PDB entry 5OY7 | X-ray diffraction, 5.77 A resolution (low resolution: residue-level contacts below are approximate; hydrogen-bond / salt-bridge calls are withheld) | chains M and g of the 34 polymer chains in the assembly

[Chain M]
Protein: Histone H3
From: Xenopus laevis
UniProt: Q92133 (Q92133_XENLA); residues 1-135 here correspond to UniProt positions 2-136 (UniProt number = residue number + 1)
Amino-acid sequence (135 residues; numbered 1 to 135; the number before each row is that of its first residue):
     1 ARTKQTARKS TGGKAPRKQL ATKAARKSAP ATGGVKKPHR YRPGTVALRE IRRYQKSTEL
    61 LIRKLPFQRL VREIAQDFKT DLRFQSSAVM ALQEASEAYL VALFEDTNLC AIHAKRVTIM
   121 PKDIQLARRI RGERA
Not modelled in the structure: 1-38
Sequence notes: conflict Ala102 (Gly103 in Q92133), Ala111 (Gly112 in Q92133)

[Chain g]
Molecule: 634-nt DNA strand
From: synthetic construct
Sequence (634 nucleotides; row label = number of the first residue in the row; numbers below 1 keep their minus sign (DG-2 is residue -2)):
    -2 GATATCCCCT GGAGAATCCC GGTGCCGAGG CCGCTCAATT GGTCGTAGAC AGCTCTAGCA
    58 CCGCTTAAAC GCACGTACGC GCTGTCCCCC GCGTTTTAAC CGCCAAGGGG ATTACTCCCT
   118 AGTCTCCAGG CACGTGTCAG ATATATACAT CCTGTGCAGT ACTCCCTGGA GAATCCC
  174A G
   175 GTGCCGAGGC CGCTCAATTG GTCGTAGACA GCTCTAGCAC CGCTTAAACG CACGTACGCG
   235 CTGTCCCCCG CGTTTTAACC GCCAAGGGGA TTACTCCCTA GTCTCCAGGC ACGTGTCAGA
   295 TATATACATC CTGTGCAGTA CTCCCTGGAG AATCCCGG
  332A T
   333 GCCGAGGCCG CTCAATTGGT CGTAGACAGC TCTAGCACCG CTTAAACGCA CGTACGCGCT
   393 GTCCCCCGCG TTTTAACCGC CAAGGGGATT ACTCCCTAGT CTCCAGGCAC GTGTCAGATA
   453 TATACATCCT GTGCAGTACT CCCTGGAGAA TCCC
  486A G
   487 GTGCCGAGGC CGCTCAATTG GTCGTAGACA GCTCTAGCAC CGCTTAAACG CACGTACGCG
   547 CTGTCCCCCG CGTTTTAACC GCCAAGGGGA TTACTCCCTA GTCTCCAGGC ACGTGTCAGA
   607 TATATACATC CTGTGCGATA TC
Not modelled in the structure: -2 to 3, 174A, 332A, 486A, 623-628

[Chain M / chain g interface]
Residue-residue contacts (24; chain M residue first):
  His39(M) with DG478(g); DC557(g)
  Arg40(M) with DG556(g); DC557(g)
  Tyr41(M) with DG556(g); DC557(g)
  Pro43(M) with DC555(g); DG556(g)
  Gly44(M) with DC555(g); DG556(g)
  Thr45(M) with DG556(g)
  Val46(M) with DG556(g); DC557(g)
  Ala47(M) with DG556(g)
  Arg63(M) with DA564(g); DC565(g)
  Lys64(M) with DC565(g)
  Leu65(M) with DA564(g); DC565(g)
  Pro66(M) with DA564(g)
  Arg69(M) with DA564(g)
  Asp81(M) with DG574(g)
  Arg83(M) with DG573(g); DG574(g)
Interface residues without a listed pair, chain M (17 interface residues in all): Arg42, Arg49
Interface residues without a listed pair, chain g (10 interface residues in all): DA479, DA481

[Summary]
17 residues of chain M face 10 of chain g across their interface.
Chain M is Histone H3 (Xenopus laevis) and chain g is a 634-nt DNA strand (synthetic construct); the
structure, Structure of the 4_601_157 tetranucleosome (P1 form), was determined by X-ray diffraction,
deposited together with 5OXV.
